Entry 8IWS (electron microscopy, 3.42 A resolution); this record covers chain A.

Chain A:
Name: Calcium-transporting ATPase type 2C member 1
Organism: Homo sapiens
Notes: EC 7.2.2.10
Reference sequence: P98194 (AT2C1_HUMAN); residue numbers follow UniProt; this construct covers 1-919
Amino-acid sequence (919 residues; each row starts with the number of its first residue):
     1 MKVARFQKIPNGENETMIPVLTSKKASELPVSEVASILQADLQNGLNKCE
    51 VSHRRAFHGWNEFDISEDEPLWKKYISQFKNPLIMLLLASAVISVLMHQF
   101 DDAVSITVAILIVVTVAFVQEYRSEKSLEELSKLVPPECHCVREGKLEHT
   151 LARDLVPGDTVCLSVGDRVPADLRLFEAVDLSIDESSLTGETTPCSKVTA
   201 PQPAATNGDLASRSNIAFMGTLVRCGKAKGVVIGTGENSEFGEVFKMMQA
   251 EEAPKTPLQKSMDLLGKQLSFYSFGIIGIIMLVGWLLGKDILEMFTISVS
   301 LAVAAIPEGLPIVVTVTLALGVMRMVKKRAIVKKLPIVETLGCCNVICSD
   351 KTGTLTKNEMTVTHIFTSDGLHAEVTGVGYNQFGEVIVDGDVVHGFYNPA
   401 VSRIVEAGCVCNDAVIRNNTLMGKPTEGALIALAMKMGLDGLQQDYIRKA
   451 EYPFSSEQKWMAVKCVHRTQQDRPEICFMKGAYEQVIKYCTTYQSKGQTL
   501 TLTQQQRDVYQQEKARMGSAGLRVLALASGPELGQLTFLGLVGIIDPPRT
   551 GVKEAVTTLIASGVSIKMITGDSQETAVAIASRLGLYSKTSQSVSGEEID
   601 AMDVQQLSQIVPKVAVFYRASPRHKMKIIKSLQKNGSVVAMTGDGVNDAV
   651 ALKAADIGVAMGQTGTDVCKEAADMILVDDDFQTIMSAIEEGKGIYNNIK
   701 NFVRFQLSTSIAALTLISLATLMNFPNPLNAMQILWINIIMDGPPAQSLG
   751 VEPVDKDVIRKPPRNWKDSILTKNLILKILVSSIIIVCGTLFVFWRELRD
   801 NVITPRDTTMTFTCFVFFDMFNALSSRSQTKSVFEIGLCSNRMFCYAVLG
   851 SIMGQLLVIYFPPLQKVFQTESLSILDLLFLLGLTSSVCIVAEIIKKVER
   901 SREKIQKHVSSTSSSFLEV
Disordered / not traced: 1-15, 906-919
Bound ions: Ca2+: Val303, Ala304, Ile306, Glu308, Asn738, Asp742; Mg2+: Asp350, Thr352, Asp644; beryllium trifluoride ion near Asp350 (its only coordinating residue here)
Ligand contacts: beryllium trifluoride: Ser186, Gly190, Asp350, Lys351, Thr352, Gly353, Thr570, Lys625, Asp644, Gly645, Asn647, Asp648
UniProt features mapped onto this chain:
  - active site: Asp350 (4-aspartylphosphate intermediate)
  - binding site (Ca(2+)): Val303, Ala304, Ile306, Glu308, Asn738, Asp742
  - binding site (Mg(2+)): Asp644, Asp648
  - natural variant: Pro201 (P201L: In HHD), Gly220 (G220E: In HHD), Ala304 (A304T: In HHD), Gly309 (G309C: In HHD; G309V: In HHD), Leu318 (L318P: In HHD), Leu341 (L341P: In HHD), Cys344 (C344Y: In HHD), Cys411 (C411R: In HHD), Cys490 (C490F: In HHD), Thr570 (T570I: In HHD), Ile580 (I580V: In HHD), Leu584 (L584P: In HHD), 9 further natural variant entries in UniProt
  - mutagenesis: Gln39 (Q39C: Decreases calcium-dependent autophosphorylation), Asp41 (D41A: Decreases calcium-dependent autophosphorylation and the ATPase activity; when associated with A-50), Glu50 (E50A: Decreases calcium-dependent autophosphorylation and the ATPase activity; when associated with A-41; E50S: Decreases calcium-dependent autophosphorylation), Asp350 (D350A: Impairs pump activity), Gln747 (Q747A: Increases manganese transporter activity)
From the paper describing this entry:
  - Ca2+ coordination: Val303, Ala304, Ile306, Glu308, Asn738, Asp742
  - binding site for beryllium trifluoride ion: Asp350
  - conformationally variable residues (domain motion, helix shift): Pro82, Leu96, Glu191, Asp350

In short:
Ligands of chain A: beryllium trifluoride. Curated annotation (UniProt) lists active-site residue Asp350, 6
Ca2+-binding residues, Mg2+-binding residues Asp644 and Asp648 and 5 mutagenesis sites. The paper reports a
binding site for beryllium trifluoride ion at Asp350; Ca2+ coordination by Val303, Ala304 and Ile306 among
others.
Chain A is Calcium-transporting ATPase type 2C member 1 (Homo sapiens); the structure, hSPCA1 in the CaE2P
state, was determined by electron microscopy together with 8IWP, 8IWR, 8IWT, 8IWU and 8IWW from the same
study.
